PDB entry 5IVZ | X-ray diffraction, 2.48 A resolution | chains B and E of the 3 polymer chains in the assembly

== Chain B ==
Name: Cetuximab Fab, heavy chain
Source organism: Mus MUSCULUS, homo sapiens
Notes: antibody fragment or engineered binder
Amino-acid sequence (221 residues; each row starts with the number of its first residue):
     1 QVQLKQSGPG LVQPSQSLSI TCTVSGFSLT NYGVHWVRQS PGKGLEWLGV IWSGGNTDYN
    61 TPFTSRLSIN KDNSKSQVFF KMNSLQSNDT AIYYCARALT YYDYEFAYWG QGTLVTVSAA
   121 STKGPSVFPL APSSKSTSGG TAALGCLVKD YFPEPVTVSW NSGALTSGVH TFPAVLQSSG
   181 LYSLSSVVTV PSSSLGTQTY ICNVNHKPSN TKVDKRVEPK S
Disordered / not traced: 134-137, 221
Cystine bridges: C22-C95, C146-C202

== Chain E ==
Name: Meditope variant
Amino-acid sequence (12 residues; each row starts with the number of its first residue):
     1 GQFDLSTRRL KG
Modified residues: R8 (citrulline; CIR)
Glycans and other covalent adducts: covalent link G1-G12

== Interface between chain B and chain E ==
Residue-residue contacts - 15 pairs, chain B then chain E:
  Q39(B) with F3(E)
  S40(B) with F3(E)
  P41(B) with Q2(E), hydrogen bond (backbone-side chain); F3(E); L5(E), hydrophobic
  T90(B) with L5(E)
  A91(B) with L5(E), hydrophobic
  I92(B) with F3(E), hydrophobic; L5(E); R8(E)
  Y94(B) with R8(E)
  Q111(B) with R8(E)
  L114(B) with L5(E), hydrophobic
  E154(B) with S6(E), hydrogen bond
  P173(B) with T7(E)
Interface residues without a listed pair, chain B (13 interface residues in all): G112, A174
From the paper, about this interface:
  - interface residues, chain B: Q111(B)

== In short ==
Chain B and chain E form an interface of 13 and 6 residues respectively, with 2 hydrogen bonds. Polar contacts
include P41(B)-Q2(E) and E154(B)-S6(E). The paper reports the interface residue Q111(B).
Chain B is Cetuximab Fab, heavy chain (Mus MUSCULUS, homo sapiens) and chain E is Meditope variant; the
structure, Cetuximab Fab in complex with Arg8Cir meditope variant, was determined by X-ray diffraction
together with 5ETU, 5EUK, 5F88, 5FF6, 5I2I, 5IOP and 7 further entries from the same study.
